4H35 - chain A; structure by X-ray diffraction, 1.90 A resolution.

Chain A:
Molecule: Endo-1,4-beta-xylanase Y
Organism: Clostridium thermocellum
Notes: EC 3.2.1.8; fragment: feruloyl esterase domain
UniProtKB: P51584 (XYNY_CLOTM); residue numbers follow UniProt; this construct covers 792-1077
Sequence (297 residues; each row starts with the number of its first residue):
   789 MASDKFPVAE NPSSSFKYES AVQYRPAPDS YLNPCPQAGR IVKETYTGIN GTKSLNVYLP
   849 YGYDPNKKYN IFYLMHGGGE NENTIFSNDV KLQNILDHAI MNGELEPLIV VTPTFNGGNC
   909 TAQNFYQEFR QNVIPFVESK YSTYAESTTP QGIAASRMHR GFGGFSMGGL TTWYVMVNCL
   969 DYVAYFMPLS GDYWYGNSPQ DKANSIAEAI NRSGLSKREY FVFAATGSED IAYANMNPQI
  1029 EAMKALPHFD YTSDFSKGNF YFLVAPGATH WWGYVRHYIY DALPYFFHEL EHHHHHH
Disordered / not traced: 789-802
Differences from the reference sequence: expression tag (789-791, 1078-1085); conflict Glu1017 (Asp in P51584), Asp1018 (His in P51584)
Modified / non-standard residues: Mse789 (selenomethionine); Mse863, Mse889, Mse946, Mse955, Mse964, Mse975, Mse1024, Mse1031 (selenomethionine; parent Met); Ser954 (phosphoserine; SEP)
Metal / ion sites: Cd2+ site 1: Cys823, His886; Cd2+ site 2: Glu894, His1076, Glu1079, His1083, His1085; Cd2+ site 3: His947, His1080; Cd2+ site 4: His1082, His1084

In short:
Cys823 and His886 coordinate Cd2+ site 1. Glu894, His1076, Glu1079, His1083 and His1085 coordinate Cd2+ site
2.
Chain A is Endo-1,4-beta-xylanase Y (Clostridium thermocellum); the structure, Feruloyl Esterase Domain of
XYNY from Clostridium thermocellum before exposure to 266nm UV laser, was determined by X-ray diffraction
(same publication as 4BAG, 4BAI and 4BAJ).
